PDB entry 8H8J | electron microscopy, 3.20 A resolution | chains A and H of the 5 polymer chains in the assembly

[Chain A]
Molecule: Guanine nucleotide-binding protein subunit alpha-13
Source organism: Homo sapiens
UniProt: Q14344 (GNA13_HUMAN); the author numbering skips numbers that UniProt does not, so the offset changes along the chain: 34-73 = UniProt 34-73; 75-378 = UniProt 74-377
Sequence (362 residues; row label = number of the first residue in the row; note: 16 numbers in that range are skipped by the numbering (no residue carries them; nothing is unmodelled there)):
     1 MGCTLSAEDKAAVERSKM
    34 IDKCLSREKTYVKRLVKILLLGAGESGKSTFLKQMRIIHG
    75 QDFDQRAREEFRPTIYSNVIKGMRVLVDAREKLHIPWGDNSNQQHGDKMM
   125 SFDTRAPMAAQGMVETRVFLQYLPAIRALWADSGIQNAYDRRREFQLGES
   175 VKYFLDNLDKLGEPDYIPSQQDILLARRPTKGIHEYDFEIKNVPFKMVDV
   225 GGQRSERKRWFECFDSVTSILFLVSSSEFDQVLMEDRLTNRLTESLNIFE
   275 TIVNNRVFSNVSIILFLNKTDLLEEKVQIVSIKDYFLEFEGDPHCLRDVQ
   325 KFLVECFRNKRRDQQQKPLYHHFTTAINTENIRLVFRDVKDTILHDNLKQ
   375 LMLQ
Disordered / not traced: 1-3, 75-205, 227-229
Construct notes: initiating methionine (1); expression tag (2-18)
UniProt features mapped onto this chain:
  - region: Lys50 to Thr63 (G1 motif), Asp196 to Thr204 (G2 motif), Phe219 to Arg228 (G3 motif), Ile288 to Asp295 (G4 motif), Thr348 to Thr353 (G5 motif)
  - binding site (GTP): Glu58 to Thr63, Ser174, Leu198 to Arg201, Asn292 to Asp295, Ala350
  - binding site (Mg(2+)): Ser62, Thr204
  - modified residue: Thr204 (Phosphothreonine)

[Chain H]
Molecule: scFv16
Source organism: Mus musculus
Notes: antibody fragment or engineered binder
Sequence (247 residues; each row starts with the number of its first residue; note: 13 numbers in that range are skipped by the numbering (no residue carries them; nothing is unmodelled there); a row labelled like 121A-121N holds insertion residues (121A, then the next letters in order)):
     2 VQLVESGGGLVQPGGSRKLSCSASGFAFSSFGMHWVRQAPEKGLEWVAYI
    52 SSGSGTIYYADTVKGRFTISRDDPKNTLFLQMTSLRSEDTAMYYCVRSIY
   102 YYGSSPFDFWGQGTTLTVSA
121A-121N GGGGSGGGGSGGGG
   135 SADIVMTQATSSVPVTPGESVSISCRSSKSLLHSNGNTYLYWFLQRPGQS
   185 PQLLIYRMSNLASGVPDRFSGSGSGTAFTLTISRLEAEDVGVYYCMQHLE
   235 YPLTFGAGTKLEL
Disordered / not traced: 121A-121N

[How chain A and chain H interact]
Contacting residue pairs (25; chain A residue first):
  Thr4(A) - His167(H)
  Ser6(A) - His167(H)
  Ser6(A) - Asn169(H)  hydrogen bond
  Ser6(A) - Tyr173(H)  hydrogen bond
  Ala7(A) - His232(H)
  Ala7(A) - Leu233(H)
  Glu8(A) - Tyr101(H)
  Glu8(A) - Pro107(H)
  Glu8(A) - Tyr173(H)
  Glu8(A) - Tyr175(H)  hydrogen bond
  Glu8(A) - Arg191(H)  salt bridge
  Glu8(A) - His232(H)
  Asp9(A) - Asn169(H)  hydrogen bond
  Asp9(A) - Tyr173(H)  hydrogen bond
  Lys10(A) - Tyr235(H)
  Ala11(A) - Tyr101(H)  hydrophobic
  Ala12(A) - Tyr101(H)
  Glu14(A) - Ser52(H)  hydrogen bond
  Glu14(A) - Gly56(H)
  Glu14(A) - Thr57(H)  hydrogen bond
  Arg15(A) - Ser31(H)  hydrogen bond
  Arg15(A) - Ile100(H)
  Arg15(A) - Tyr101(H)
  Met18(A) - Ser53(H)
  Met18(A) - Gly54(H)
Other interface residues (no listed pair), chain A (12 interface residues in all): Leu5
Other interface residues (no listed pair), chain H (20 interface residues in all): Tyr50, Tyr102, Ser168

[In short]
Chain A and chain H form an interface of 12 and 20 residues respectively; the contacts include 8 hydrogen
bonds and 1 salt bridge. Polar contacts include Glu8(A)-Arg191(H), Ser6(A)-Asn169(H) and Ser6(A)-Tyr173(H).
UniProt lists 16 GTP-binding residues and Mg2+-binding residues Ser62(A) and Thr204(A) on chain A.
Chain A is Guanine nucleotide-binding protein subunit alpha-13 (Homo sapiens) and chain H is scFv16 (Mus
musculus); the structure, Lodoxamide-bound GPR35 in complex with G13, was determined by electron microscopy.
